Entry 8RR1 (electron microscopy, 2.93 A resolution); this record covers chains C and T of the 7 polymer chains in the assembly.

Chain C:
Name: 3-hydroxyacyl-CoA dehydrogenase type-2
Source organism: Homo sapiens
Notes: EC 1.1.1.35, 1.1.1.62, 1.1.1.239, 1.1.1.178, 1.1.1.53, 1.1.1.159
UniProt: Q99714 (HCD2_HUMAN); residues 1-261 here = UniProt positions 1-261
Sequence (261 residues; row label = number of the first residue in the row):
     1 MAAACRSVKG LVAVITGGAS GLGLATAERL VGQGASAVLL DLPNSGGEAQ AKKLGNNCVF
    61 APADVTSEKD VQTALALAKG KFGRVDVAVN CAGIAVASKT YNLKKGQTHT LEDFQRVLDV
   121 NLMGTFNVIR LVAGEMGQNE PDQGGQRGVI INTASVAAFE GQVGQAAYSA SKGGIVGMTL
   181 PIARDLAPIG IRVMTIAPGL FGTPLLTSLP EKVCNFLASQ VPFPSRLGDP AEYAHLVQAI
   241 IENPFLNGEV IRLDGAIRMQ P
Disordered / not traced: 1-6
Curated features (UniProtKB/Swiss-Prot):
  - active site: Tyr168 (Proton acceptor)
  - binding site (NAD(+)): Ser20, Leu22, Asp41, Asp64, Val65, Cys91, Tyr168, Lys172, Phe201, Thr203
  - binding site (substrate): Ser155
  - modified residue: Ala2 (N-acetylalanine), Lys53 (N6-acetyllysine), Lys69 (N6-acetyllysine), Lys99 (N6-acetyllysine), Lys105 (N6-acetyllysine), Lys212 (N6-acetyllysine)

Chain T:
Molecule: Human mitochondrial tRNA-Tyr precursor with 3' trailer
Sequence (90 nucleotides; each row starts with the number of its first residue):
     1 GGUAAAAUGG CUGAGUGAAG CAUUGGACUG UAAAUCUAAA GACAGGGGUU AGGCCUCUUU
    61 UUACCAGCUC CGAGGUGAUU UUCAAGCUCG
Disordered / not traced: 16-17, 75-86

Interface between chain C and chain T:
Pairs across the interface - 8 pairs, chain C then chain T:
  Ala97(C) with G30(T), hydrogen bond to the base
  Ser98(C) with G30(T), hydrogen bond to the base
  Lys99(C) with C28(T), hydrogen bond to the sugar; G30(T), base contact
  Asn102(C) with U29(T), phosphate contact
  Lys104(C) with C28(T), salt bridge to the phosphate
  Lys105(C) with G30(T), salt bridge to the phosphate
  Lys212(C) with A34(T), salt bridge to the phosphate
Other interface residues (no listed pair), chain C (8 interface residues in all): Gln107
Other interface residues (no listed pair), chain T (5 interface residues in all): U31

Summary:
8 residues of chain C face 5 of chain T across their interface; the contacts include 3 hydrogen bonds and 3
salt bridges. Polar pairs include Ala97(C)-G30(T), Ser98(C)-G30(T) and Lys99(C)-C28(T). From UniProt:
active-site residue Tyr168(C), 10 NAD+-binding residues and substrate-binding residue Ser155(C) on chain C.
Here chain C is 3-hydroxyacyl-CoA dehydrogenase type-2 (Homo sapiens) and chain T is Human mitochondrial
tRNA-Tyr precursor with 3' trailer. Entry 8RR1 (Human mitochondrial RNase Z complex with ELAC2-D550N catalytic
mutant and tRNA-Tyr precursor (Composite model)) was determined by electron microscopy, deposited together
with 8RR4.
